8GZH - chains C and 3 of the 10 polymer chains in the assembly; structure by electron microscopy, 2.96 A resolution.

# Chain C
Molecule: DNA-directed RNA polymerase subunit beta
Source organism: Synechocystis sp. PCC 6803
Notes: EC 2.7.7.6
UniProtKB: P77965 (RPOB_SYNY3); residue numbers follow UniProt; this construct covers 1-1102
Amino-acid sequence (1104 residues; row label = number of the first residue in the row; numbers below 1 keep their minus sign (Met-1 is residue -1)):
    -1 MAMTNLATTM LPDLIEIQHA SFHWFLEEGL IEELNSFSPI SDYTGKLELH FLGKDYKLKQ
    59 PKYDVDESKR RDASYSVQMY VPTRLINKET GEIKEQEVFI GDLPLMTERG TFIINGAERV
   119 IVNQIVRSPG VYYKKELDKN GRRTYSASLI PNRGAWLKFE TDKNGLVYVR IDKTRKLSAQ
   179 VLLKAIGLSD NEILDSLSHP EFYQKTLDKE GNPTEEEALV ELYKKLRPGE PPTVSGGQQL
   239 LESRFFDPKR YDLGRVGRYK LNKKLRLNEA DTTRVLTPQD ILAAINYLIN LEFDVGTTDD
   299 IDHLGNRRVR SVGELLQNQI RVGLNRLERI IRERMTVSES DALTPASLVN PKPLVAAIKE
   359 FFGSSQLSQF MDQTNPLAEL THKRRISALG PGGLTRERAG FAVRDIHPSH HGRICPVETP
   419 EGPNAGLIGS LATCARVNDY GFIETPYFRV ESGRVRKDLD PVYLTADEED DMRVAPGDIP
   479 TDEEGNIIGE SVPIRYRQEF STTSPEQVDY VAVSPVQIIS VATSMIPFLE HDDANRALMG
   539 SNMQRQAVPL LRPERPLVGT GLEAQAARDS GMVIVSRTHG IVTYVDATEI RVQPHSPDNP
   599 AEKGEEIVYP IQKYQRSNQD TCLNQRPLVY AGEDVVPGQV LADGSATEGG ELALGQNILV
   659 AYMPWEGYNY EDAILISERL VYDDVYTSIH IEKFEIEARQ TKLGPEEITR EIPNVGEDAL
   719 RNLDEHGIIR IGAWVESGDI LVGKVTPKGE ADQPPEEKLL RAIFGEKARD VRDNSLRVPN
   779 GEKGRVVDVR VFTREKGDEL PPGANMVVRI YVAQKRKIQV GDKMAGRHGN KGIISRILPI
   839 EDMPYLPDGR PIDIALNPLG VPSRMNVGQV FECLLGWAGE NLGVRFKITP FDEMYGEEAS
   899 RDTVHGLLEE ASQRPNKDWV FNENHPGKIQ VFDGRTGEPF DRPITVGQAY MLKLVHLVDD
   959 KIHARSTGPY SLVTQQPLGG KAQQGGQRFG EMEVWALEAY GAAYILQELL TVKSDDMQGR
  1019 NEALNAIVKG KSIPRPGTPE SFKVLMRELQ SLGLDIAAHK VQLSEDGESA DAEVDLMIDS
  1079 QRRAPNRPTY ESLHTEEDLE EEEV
Unresolved in the structure: -1 to 9, 226-228, 595-601, 1072-1102
Differences from the reference sequence: initiating methionine (-1); expression tag (0)
Ligand contacts: CTP: Arg534, Met537, Asp670, Lys829, Arg862

# Chain 3
Molecule: 4-nt RNA strand
Sequence (4 nucleotides; row label = number of the first residue in the row):
    12 CCGA

# How chain C and chain 3 interact
Contacting residue pairs (11; chain C residue first):
  Gln367(C) with C12(3), phosphate contact
  Pro418(C) with C13(3), phosphate contact
  Asn422(C) with C12(3), sugar contact; C13(3), phosphate contact
  Ile426(C) with C12(3), phosphate contact
  Gln544(C) with C13(3), hydrogen bond to the phosphate; G14(3), hydrogen bond to the phosphate
  Lys821(C) with G14(3), hydrogen bond to the phosphate; A15(3), salt bridge to the phosphate
  Lys829(C) with A15(3), salt bridge to the phosphate
  His954(C) with G14(3), sugar contact
Interface residues without a listed pair, chain C (9 interface residues in all): Asn540

# Overview
9 residues of chain C face 4 of chain 3 across their interface; the contacts include 3 hydrogen bonds and 2
salt bridges. Polar pairs include Gln544(C)-C13(3), Gln544(C)-G14(3) and Lys821(C)-G14(3). Ligands of chain C:
CTP.
Here chain C is DNA-directed RNA polymerase subunit beta (Synechocystis sp. PCC 6803) and chain 3 is a 4-nt
RNA strand. Entry 8GZH (Cryo-EM structure of Synechocystis sp. PCC 6803 CTP-bound RPitc) was determined by
electron microscopy, deposited together with 8GZG and 8H02.
